PDB entry 7VWS | X-ray diffraction, 1.71 A resolution | chain A

# Chain A
Molecule: LvqB4
Organism: Streptomyces sp
Sequence (360 residues; each row starts with the number of its first residue; numbers below 1 keep their minus sign (Met-20 is residue -20)):
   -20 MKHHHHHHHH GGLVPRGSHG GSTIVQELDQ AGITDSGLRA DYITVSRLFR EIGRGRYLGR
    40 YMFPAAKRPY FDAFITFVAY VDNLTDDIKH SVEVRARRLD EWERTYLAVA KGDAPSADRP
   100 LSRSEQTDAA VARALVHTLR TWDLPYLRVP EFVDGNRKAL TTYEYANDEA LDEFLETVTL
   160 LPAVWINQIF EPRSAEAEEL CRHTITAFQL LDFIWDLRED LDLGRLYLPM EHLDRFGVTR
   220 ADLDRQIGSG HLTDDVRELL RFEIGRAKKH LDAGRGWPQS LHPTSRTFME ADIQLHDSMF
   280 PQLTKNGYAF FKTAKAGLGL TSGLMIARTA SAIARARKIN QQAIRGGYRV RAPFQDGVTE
Unresolved in the structure: -20 to 1, 92-98, 294-304, 335-339
Ion coordination: Mg2+ site 1: Asp191, Asp195 (together with 83B)
Ligand contacts:
  - 83B ([(3S)-3,7-dimethyloct-6-enyl] phosphono hydrogen phosphate): Arg35, Ile54, Val57, Asp61, Asp65, Asp191, Asp195
  - AO6 (2-methyl-1-[(2R)-2-oxidanylpropyl]-9H-carbazole-3,4-dione): Phe53, Ile54, Val57, Thr158, Pro161, Ala162, Ile165, Phe169, Ile184, Phe187, Gln188, Asp191, Phe267, Met268, Asp271, His275

# Overview
Chain A binds compound AO6 and compound 83B. Asp191 and Asp195 coordinate Mg2+ site 1.
Chain A is LvqB4 (Streptomyces sp); the structure, Carbazole Prenyl Transferase LvqB4, was determined by X-ray
diffraction (same publication as 7VWT).
